PDB entry 8DK3 | electron microscopy, 3.28 A resolution | chains A and P of the 5 polymer chains in the assembly

== Chain A ==
Protein: JetC
Organism: Pseudomonas aeruginosa PA14
UniProt: A0A8G4Z850 (A0A8G4Z850_PSEAI); residues 2-1101 here = UniProt positions 2-1101
Sequence (1119 residues; numbered -17 to 1101; the number before each row is that of its first residue; numbers below 1 keep their minus sign (Met-17 is residue -17)):
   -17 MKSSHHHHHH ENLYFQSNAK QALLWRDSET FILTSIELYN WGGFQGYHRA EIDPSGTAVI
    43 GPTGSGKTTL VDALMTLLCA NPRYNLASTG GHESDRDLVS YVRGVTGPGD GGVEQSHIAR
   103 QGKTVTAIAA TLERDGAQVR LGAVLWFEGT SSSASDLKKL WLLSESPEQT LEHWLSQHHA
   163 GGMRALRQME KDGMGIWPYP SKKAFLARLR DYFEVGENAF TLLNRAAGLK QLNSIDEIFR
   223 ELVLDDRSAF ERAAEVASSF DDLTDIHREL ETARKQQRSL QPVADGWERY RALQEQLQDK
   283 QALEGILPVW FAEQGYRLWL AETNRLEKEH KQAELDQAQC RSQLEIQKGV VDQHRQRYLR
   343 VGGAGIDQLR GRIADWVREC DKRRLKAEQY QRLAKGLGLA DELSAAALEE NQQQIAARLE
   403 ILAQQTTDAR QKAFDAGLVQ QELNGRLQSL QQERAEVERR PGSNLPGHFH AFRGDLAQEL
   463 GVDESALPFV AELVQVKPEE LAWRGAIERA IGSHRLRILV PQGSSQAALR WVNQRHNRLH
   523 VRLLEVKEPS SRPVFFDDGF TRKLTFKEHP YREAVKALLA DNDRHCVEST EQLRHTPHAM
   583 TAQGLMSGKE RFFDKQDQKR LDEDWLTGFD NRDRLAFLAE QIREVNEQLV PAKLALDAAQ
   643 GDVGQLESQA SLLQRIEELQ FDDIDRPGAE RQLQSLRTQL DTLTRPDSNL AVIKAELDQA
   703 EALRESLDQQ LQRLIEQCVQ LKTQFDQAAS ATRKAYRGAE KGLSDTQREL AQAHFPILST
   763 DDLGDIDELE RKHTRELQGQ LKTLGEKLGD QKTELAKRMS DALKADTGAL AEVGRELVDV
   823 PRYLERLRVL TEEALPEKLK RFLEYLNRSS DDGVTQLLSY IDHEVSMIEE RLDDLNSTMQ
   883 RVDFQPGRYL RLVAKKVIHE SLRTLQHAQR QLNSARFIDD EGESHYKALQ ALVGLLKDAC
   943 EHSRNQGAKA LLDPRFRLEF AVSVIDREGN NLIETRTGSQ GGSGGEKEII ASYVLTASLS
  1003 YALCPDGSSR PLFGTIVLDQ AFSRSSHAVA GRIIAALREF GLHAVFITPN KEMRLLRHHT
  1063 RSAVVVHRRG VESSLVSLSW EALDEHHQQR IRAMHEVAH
Disordered / not traced: -17 to 9, 243-855, 918-928, 1089-1101
Construct notes: initiating methionine (-17); expression tag (-16 to 1); conflict Gln1022 (Glu in A0A8G4Z850)
Ion coordination: Mg2+: Thr50 (together with ATP-gamma-S)
Residues lining bound ligands:
  - ATP-gamma-S (AGS; phosphothiophosphoric acid-adenylate ester), molecule 1: Pro44, Thr45, Gly46, Ser47, Gly48, Lys49, Thr50, Thr51, Arg78, Ser82, Tyr83, Val87, Thr88, Gly89, Arg1070
  - ATP-gamma-S (AGS), molecule 2: Gly983, Ser985, Gly986, Gly987, Glu988

== Chain P ==
Molecule: 26-nt DNA strand
Sequence (26 nucleotides; row label = number of the first residue in the row):
     3 TTTTTTTTTT TTTTTTTTTT TTTTTT

== Chain A / chain P interface ==
Residue-residue contacts (8):
  Ala136(A) - DT23(P)  phosphate contact
  Ala136(A) - DT24(P)  phosphate contact
  Lys184(A) - DT25(P)  phosphate contact
  Lys185(A) - DT25(P)  phosphate contact
  Arg946(A) - DT18(P)  base contact
  Arg946(A) - DT19(P)  base contact
  Asn947(A) - DT18(P)  phosphate contact
  Gln948(A) - DT16(P)  phosphate contact
Also at the interface, not in a pair above, chain A (8 interface residues in all): Lys141, Ser183
Also at the interface, not in a pair above, chain P (7 interface residues in all): DT17

== Overview ==
The interface between chain A and chain P involves 8 residues on one side and 7 on the other. Chain A binds
ATP-gamma-S.
Here chain A is JetC (Pseudomonas aeruginosa PA14) and chain P is a 26-nt DNA strand. Entry 8DK3 (CryoEM
structure of Pseudomonas aeruginosa PA14 JetC ATPase domain bound to DNA and cWHD domain of ...) was
determined by electron microscopy (same publication as 7TIL, 8DK1 and 8DK2).
